6H68 - chains A and B of the 17 polymer chains in the assembly; structure by electron microscopy, 4.60 A resolution (low resolution: residue-level contacts below are approximate; hydrogen-bond / salt-bridge calls are withheld).

Chain A:
Molecule: DNA-directed RNA polymerase I subunit RPA190
Organism: Saccharomyces cerevisiae (strain ATCC 204508 / S288c)
Notes: EC 2.7.7.6
Reference sequence: P10964 (RPA1_YEAST); residue numbers follow UniProt; this construct covers 1-1664
Sequence (1664 residues; numbered 1 to 1664; the number before each row is that of its first residue):
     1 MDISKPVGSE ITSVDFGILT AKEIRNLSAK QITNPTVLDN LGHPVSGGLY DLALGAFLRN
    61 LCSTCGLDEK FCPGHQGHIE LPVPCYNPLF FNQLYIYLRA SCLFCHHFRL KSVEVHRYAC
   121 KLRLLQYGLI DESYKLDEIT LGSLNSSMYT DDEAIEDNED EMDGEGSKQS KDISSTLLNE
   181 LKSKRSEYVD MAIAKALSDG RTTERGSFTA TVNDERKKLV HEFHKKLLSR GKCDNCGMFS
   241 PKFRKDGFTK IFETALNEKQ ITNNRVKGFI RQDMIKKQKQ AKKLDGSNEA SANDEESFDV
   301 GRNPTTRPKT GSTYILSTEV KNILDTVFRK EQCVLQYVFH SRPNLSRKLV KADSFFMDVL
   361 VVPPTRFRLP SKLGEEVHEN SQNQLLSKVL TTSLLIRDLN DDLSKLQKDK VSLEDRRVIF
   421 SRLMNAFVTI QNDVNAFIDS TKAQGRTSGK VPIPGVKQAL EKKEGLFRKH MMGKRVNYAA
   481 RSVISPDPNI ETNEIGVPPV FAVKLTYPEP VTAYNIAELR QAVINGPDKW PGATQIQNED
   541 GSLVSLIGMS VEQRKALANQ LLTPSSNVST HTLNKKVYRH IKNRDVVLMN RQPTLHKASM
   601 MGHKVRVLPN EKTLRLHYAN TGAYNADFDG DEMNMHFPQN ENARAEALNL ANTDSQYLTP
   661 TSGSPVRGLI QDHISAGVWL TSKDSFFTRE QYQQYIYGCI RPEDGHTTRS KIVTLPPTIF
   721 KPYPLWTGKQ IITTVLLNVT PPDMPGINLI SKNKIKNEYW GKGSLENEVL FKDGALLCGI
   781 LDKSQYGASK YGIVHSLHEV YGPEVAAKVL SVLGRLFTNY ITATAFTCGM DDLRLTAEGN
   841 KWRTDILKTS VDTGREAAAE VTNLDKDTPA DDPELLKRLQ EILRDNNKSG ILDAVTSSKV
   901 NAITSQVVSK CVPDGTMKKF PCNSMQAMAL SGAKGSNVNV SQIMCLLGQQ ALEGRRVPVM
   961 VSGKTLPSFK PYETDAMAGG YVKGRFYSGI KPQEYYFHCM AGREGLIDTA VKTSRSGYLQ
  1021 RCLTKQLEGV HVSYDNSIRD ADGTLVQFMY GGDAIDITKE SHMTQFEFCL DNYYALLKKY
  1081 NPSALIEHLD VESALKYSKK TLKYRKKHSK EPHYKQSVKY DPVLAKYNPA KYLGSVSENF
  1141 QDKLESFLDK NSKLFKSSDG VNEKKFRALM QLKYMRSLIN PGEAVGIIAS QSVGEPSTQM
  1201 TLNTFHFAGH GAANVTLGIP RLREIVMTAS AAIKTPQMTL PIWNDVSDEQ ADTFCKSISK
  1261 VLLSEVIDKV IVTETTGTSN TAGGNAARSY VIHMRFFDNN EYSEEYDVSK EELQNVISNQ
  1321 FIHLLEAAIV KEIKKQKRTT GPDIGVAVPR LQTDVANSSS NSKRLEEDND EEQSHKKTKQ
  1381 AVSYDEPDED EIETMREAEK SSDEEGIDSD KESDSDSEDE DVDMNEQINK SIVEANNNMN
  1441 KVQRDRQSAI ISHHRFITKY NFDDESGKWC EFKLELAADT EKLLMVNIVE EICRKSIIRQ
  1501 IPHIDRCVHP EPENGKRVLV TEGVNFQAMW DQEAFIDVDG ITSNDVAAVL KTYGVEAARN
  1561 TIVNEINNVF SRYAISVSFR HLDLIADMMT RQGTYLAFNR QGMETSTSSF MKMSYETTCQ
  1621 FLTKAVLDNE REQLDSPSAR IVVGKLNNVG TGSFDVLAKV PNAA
Unresolved in the structure: 142-173, 269-312, 1209-1213, 1277-1285, 1338-1437, 1664
Bound ions: Zn2+ site 1: Cys-62, Cys-65, Cys-72, His-75; Zn2+ site 2: Cys-102, Cys-105, Cys-233, Cys-236
Curated features (UniProtKB/Swiss-Prot):
  - region: Pro-992 to Glu-1004 (Bridging helix)
  - binding site (Zn(2+)): Cys-62, Cys-65, Cys-72, His-75, Cys-102, Cys-105, Cys-233, Cys-236
  - binding site (Mg(2+)): Asp-627, Asp-629, Asp-631
  - modified residue (Phosphoserine): Ser-889, Ser-1636
From the paper describing this entry:
  - specificity-determining residues: Arg-1015 (proposed by the authors, not directly observed)

Chain B:
Molecule: DNA-directed RNA polymerase I subunit RPA135
Organism: Saccharomyces cerevisiae (strain ATCC 204508 / S288c)
Notes: EC 2.7.7.6
Reference sequence: P22138 (RPA2_YEAST); residue numbers follow UniProt; this construct covers 1-1203
Sequence (1203 residues; each row starts with the number of its first residue):
     1 MSKVIKPPGQ ARTADFRTLE RESRFINPPK DKSAFPLLQE AVQPHIGSFN ALTEGPDGGL
    61 LNLGVKDIGE KVIFDGKPLN SEDEISNSGY LGNKLSVSVE QVSIAKPMSN DGVSSAVERK
   121 VYPSESRQRL TSYRGKLLLK LKWSVNNGEE NLFEVRDCGG LPVMLQSNRC HLNKMSPYEL
   181 VQHKEESDEI GGYFIVNGIE KLIRMLIVQR RNHPMAIIRP SFANRGASYS HYGIQIRSVR
   241 PDQTSQTNVL HYLNDGQVTF RFSWRKNEYL VPVVMILKAL CHTSDREIFD GIIGNDVKDS
   301 FLTDRLELLL RGFKKRYPHL QNRTQVLQYL GDKFRVVFQA SPDQSDLEVG QEVLDRIVLV
   361 HLGKDGSQDK FRMLLFMIRK LYSLVAGECS PDNPDATQHQ EVLLGGFLYG MILKEKIDEY
   421 LQNIIAQVRM DINRGMAINF KDKRYMSRVL MRVNENIGSK MQYFLSTGNL VSQSGLDLQQ
   481 VSGYTVVAEK INFYRFISHF RMVHRGSFFA QLKTTTVRKL LPESWGFLCP VHTPDGSPCG
   541 LLNHFAHKCR ISTQQSDVSR IPSILYSLGV APASHTFAAG PSLCCVQIDG KIIGWVSHEQ
   601 GKIIADTLRY WKVEGKTPGL PIDLEIGYVP PSTRGQYPGL YLFGGHSRML RPVRYLPLDK
   661 EDIVGPFEQV YMNIAVTPQE IQNNVHTHVE FTPTNILSIL ANLTPFSDFN QSPRNMYQCQ
   721 MGKQTMGTPG VALCHRSDNK LYRLQTGQTP IVKANLYDDY GMDNFPNGFN AVVAVISYTG
   781 YDMDDAMIIN KSADERGFGY GTMYKTEKVD LALNRNRGDP ITQHFGFGND EWPKEWLEKL
   841 DEDGLPYIGT YVEEGDPICA YFDDTLNKTK IKTYHSSEPA YIEEVNLIGD ESNKFQELQT
   901 VSIKYRIRRT PQIGDKFSSR HGQKGVCSRK WPTIDMPFSE TGIQPDIIIN PHAFPSRMTI
   961 GMFVESLAGK AGALHGIAQD STPWIFNEDD TPADYFGEQL AKAGYNYHGN EPMYSGATGE
  1021 ELRADIYVGV VYYQRLRHMV NDKFQVRSTG PVNSLTMQPV KGRKRHGGIR VGEMERDALI
  1081 GHGTSFLLQD RLLNSSDYTQ ASVCRECGSI LTTQQSVPRI GSISTVCCRR CSMRFEDAKK
  1141 LLTKSEDGEK IFIDDSQIWE DGQGNKFVGG NETTTVAIPF VLKYLDSELS AMGIRLRYNV
  1201 EPK
Unresolved in the structure: 1-10, 81-85, 815-817, 1142-1151
Bound ions: Zn2+: Cys-1104, Cys-1107, Cys-1128, Cys-1131
Curated features (UniProtKB/Swiss-Prot):
  - zinc finger: Cys-1104 to Cys-1131 (C4-type)
  - modified residue: Ser-2 (N-acetylserine), Ser-81 (Phosphoserine), Ser-1156 (Phosphoserine)
  - mutagenesis: Cys-1104 (C1104A: No effect; when associated with A-1107; A-1128 and A-1131), Cys-1107 (C1107A: Lethal. Abolishes recruitment of RPA1 to Pol I. No effect; when associated with A-1104; A-1128 and A-1131), Cys-1127 (C1127R: Responsible of suppression of RPA190-5 and RPA190-1 mutations), Cys-1128 (C1128A: No effect; when associated with A-1104; A-1107 and A-1131), Cys-1131 (C1131A: No effect; when associated with A-1104; A-1107 and A-1128)

Chain A / chain B interface:
Pairs across the interface (330):
  Met-1(A) with Asp-1090(B); Asn-1094(B); Tyr-1098(B)
  Val-7(A) with Tyr-1098(B); Thr-1175(B); Val-1176(B); Ala-1177(B)
  Ser-9(A) with Thr-1174(B); Val-1176(B); Val-1200(B); Glu-1201(B)
  Glu-10(A) with Asn-1199(B); Val-1200(B); Glu-1201(B)
  Ile-11(A) with Asn-1199(B)
  Thr-12(A) with Asn-1199(B); Val-1200(B); Glu-1201(B)
  Ser-13(A) with Tyr-1198(B); Asn-1199(B)
  Val-14(A) with Arg-1197(B); Tyr-1198(B)
  Asp-15(A) with Leu-1196(B); Arg-1197(B); Asn-1199(B)
  Phe-16(A) with Arg-1195(B); Leu-1196(B)
  Gly-17(A) with Ile-1194(B); Arg-1195(B)
  Ile-18(A) with Gly-1193(B); Arg-1195(B)
  Leu-19(A) with Arg-1195(B)
  Glu-23(A) with Arg-1130(B)
  Leu-27(A) with Thr-1112(B); Arg-1129(B); Arg-1130(B)
  Ser-28(A) with Arg-1129(B)
  Ala-29(A) with Arg-1129(B)
  Ser-63(A) with Gly-1162(B); Gln-1163(B)
  Thr-64(A) with Gln-1114(B); Asp-1161(B); Gly-1162(B)
  Cys-65(A) with Gln-1115(B); Val-1117(B)
  Leu-67(A) with Gln-1115(B)
  His-75(A) with Gln-1114(B)
  Gln-76(A) with Leu-1111(B); Ser-1190(B)
  Asn-87(A) with Met-1192(B)
  Leu-89(A) with Met-1192(B); Ile-1194(B)
  Met-357(A) with Ala-1191(B); Met-1192(B)
  Val-361(A) with Ser-1190(B); Ala-1191(B)
  Pro-364(A) with Ser-1187(B)
  Arg-366(A) with Met-1057(B); Phe-1180(B)
  Phe-367(A) with Leu-1055(B); Phe-1180(B); Tyr-1184(B)
  Ile-438(A) with Ala-1191(B); Met-1192(B)
  Val-456(A) with Glu-1188(B); Met-1192(B)
  Lys-457(A) with Met-1192(B)
  Leu-460(A) with Leu-1185(B)
  Leu-466(A) with Val-1181(B); Tyr-1184(B); Leu-1185(B)
  Arg-468(A) with Arg-1070(B); Glu-1073(B)
  Lys-469(A) with Gln-1058(B)
  His-470(A) with Gln-1058(B); Val-1181(B)
  Met-471(A) with Val-1181(B); Leu-1185(B)
  Met-472(A) with Glu-1073(B); Arg-1076(B); Leu-1092(B)
  Gly-473(A) with Arg-1070(B); Val-1071(B)
  Lys-474(A) with Gln-1058(B); Ile-1069(B); Arg-1070(B); Val-1071(B); Leu-1092(B); Ser-1096(B); Asp-1097(B)
  Arg-475(A) with Pro-1059(B); Lys-1061(B); Gly-1068(B); Ile-1069(B); Arg-1070(B); Ser-1096(B)
  Val-476(A) with Gly-1068(B); Ile-1069(B); Val-1071(B); Arg-1091(B)
  Asn-477(A) with Arg-1047(B); Pro-1059(B); Arg-1091(B); Ser-1095(B)
  Tyr-478(A) with Arg-1047(B); Ser-1048(B); Thr-1049(B)
  Ala-479(A) with Val-1046(B); Arg-1047(B); Ile-1069(B)
  Ala-480(A) with Gln-1045(B); Val-1046(B)
  Arg-481(A) with Phe-1044(B); Gln-1045(B); Ile-1069(B)
  Val-483(A) with Val-1040(B)
  Pro-486(A) with Tyr-781(B); Ser-928(B)
  Pro-488(A) with Gly-780(B); Tyr-781(B)
  Asn-489(A) with Tyr-781(B)
  Val-500(A) with Phe-1044(B)
  Phe-501(A) with Phe-1044(B); Val-1046(B)
  Lys-504(A) with Val-1046(B); Arg-1047(B); Ser-1048(B)
  Leu-505(A) with Val-1046(B); Arg-1047(B); Ser-1048(B)
  Leu-588(A) with Leu-1087(B)
  Asn-590(A) with Glu-1075(B)
  Gln-592(A) with Arg-1070(B); Glu-1075(B)
  Thr-594(A) with Met-1074(B); Glu-1075(B)
  Lys-597(A) with Ala-1078(B); Gly-1081(B); His-1082(B)
  Met-600(A) with Leu-1079(B); His-1082(B)
  Asn-610(A) with Ile-913(B)
  Glu-611(A) with Ile-913(B)
  Lys-612(A) with Gln-912(B); Ile-913(B); Val-1040(B); Asn-1041(B)
  Thr-613(A) with Gly-914(B); Val-1040(B)
  Arg-615(A) with Ser-928(B)
  Tyr-618(A) with Gly-780(B); Tyr-781(B); Met-783(B)
  Ala-626(A) with Asp-784(B)
  Asp-627(A) with Asp-784(B)
  Phe-628(A) with Met-783(B); Asp-784(B); Asp-785(B); Val-926(B)
  Asp-629(A) with Lys-924(B); Val-926(B)
  Gly-630(A) with Val-926(B)
  Asn-634(A) with Ile-1069(B)
  His-636(A) with Ile-1069(B); Val-1071(B); Arg-1091(B)
  Phe-637(A) with Arg-1091(B)
  Pro-638(A) with Arg-1091(B)
  Gln-639(A) with Asp-1090(B)
  Asn-640(A) with Asp-1090(B)
  Asn-642(A) with Phe-1086(B)
  Ala-643(A) with Leu-1087(B); Asp-1090(B)
  Glu-646(A) with Thr-1084(B); Ser-1085(B); Phe-1086(B); Leu-1087(B)
  Leu-650(A) with His-1082(B)
  Ala-651(A) with His-1082(B)
  Gln-656(A) with His-1082(B)
  Gln-671(A) with His-952(B)
  Asp-672(A) with Ser-777(B); Asp-782(B); Met-783(B); His-952(B)
  His-673(A) with Met-783(B)
  Ser-675(A) with His-952(B)
  Trp-679(A) with Arg-1023(B)
  Tyr-820(A) with Arg-1023(B)
  Ile-821(A) with Ser-777(B); Tyr-778(B); Gly-780(B)
  Thr-822(A) with Tyr-778(B); Ser-1015(B); Ala-1017(B)
  Ala-823(A) with Ser-1015(B)
  Ala-825(A) with Ser-777(B); Tyr-778(B)
  Phe-826(A) with Ile-776(B); Ser-777(B)
  Thr-827(A) with Val-775(B); Asp-1025(B); Ile-1026(B); Tyr-1027(B)
  Cys-828(A) with Val-775(B); Phe-963(B); Tyr-1027(B)
  Gly-829(A) with Phe-963(B)
  Met-830(A) with Phe-963(B); Ala-993(B)
  Asp-831(A) with His-1008(B)
  Leu-833(A) with Ile-960(B)
  Arg-834(A) with Ala-993(B); Asp-994(B); Tyr-1007(B); His-1008(B)
  Arg-843(A) with Glu-988(B)
  Gln-880(A) with Ser-632(B); Thr-633(B)
  Arg-884(A) with Thr-633(B); Arg-634(B)
  Met-917(A) with His-1008(B)
  Met-925(A) with Pro-955(B)
  Met-928(A) with His-952(B)
  Lys-934(A) with His-952(B); Ser-956(B)
  Asn-939(A) with Pro-955(B)
  Gln-942(A) with Met-958(B)
  Ile-943(A) with Ile-960(B)
  Glu-953(A) with Lys-519(B)
  Pro-958(A) with Pro-522(B)
  Met-960(A) with Glu-523(B); Val-670(B)
  Val-961(A) with Val-670(B); Tyr-671(B)
  Ser-962(A) with Val-670(B); Tyr-671(B)
  Lys-964(A) with Val-670(B); Asn-673(B)
  Thr-965(A) with Pro-522(B)
  Pro-967(A) with Trp-525(B); Gln-669(B); Asn-673(B); Ile-674(B)
  Ser-968(A) with Ile-674(B); His-686(B)
  Gly-984(A) with Glu-988(B)
  Phe-986(A) with Phe-709(B); Asn-710(B); Gln-711(B); Met-958(B); Ile-960(B)
  Tyr-987(A) with Ala-993(B)
  Ser-988(A) with Asn-987(B); Glu-988(B)
  Gly-989(A) with Phe-709(B); Glu-988(B)
  Ile-990(A) with Asp-708(B); Trp-984(B)
  Lys-991(A) with Glu-680(B); Trp-984(B)
  Pro-992(A) with Trp-984(B)
  Gln-993(A) with Val-676(B)
  Tyr-995(A) with Val-531(B); Ser-707(B); Asp-708(B); Asn-715(B); Trp-984(B)
  Tyr-996(A) with Leu-521(B); Pro-522(B); Ser-524(B); Trp-525(B); Pro-530(B)
  His-998(A) with Gln-711(B); Ser-712(B)
  Cys-999(A) with Val-531(B); Ser-712(B)
  Met-1000(A) with Leu-520(B); Leu-521(B); Pro-522(B)
  Gly-1002(A) with Ser-712(B); Pro-713(B); Met-716(B)
  Arg-1003(A) with Arg-518(B); Leu-520(B); Cys-529(B); Pro-530(B); Thr-533(B); Asn-543(B); Met-716(B)
  Glu-1004(A) with Lys-519(B)
  Leu-1006(A) with Cys-539(B); Met-716(B)
  Ile-1007(A) with Arg-518(B)
  Gly-1017(A) with Met-1074(B)
  Arg-1021(A) with Glu-1073(B)
  Thr-1024(A) with Asp-1077(B)
  Glu-1028(A) with Arg-1076(B)
  Ala-1184(A) with Ile-1080(B)
  Ile-1187(A) with Asp-1077(B); Ile-1080(B); Gly-1081(B)
  Gln-1191(A) with Asp-1077(B); Ala-1078(B)
  Glu-1481(A) with Lys-315(B)
  Lys-1482(A) with Asp-304(B); Glu-307(B); Leu-308(B)
  Leu-1484(A) with Arg-305(B); Leu-308(B)
  Cys-1619(A) with Met-1192(B)
  Leu-1622(A) with Leu-1189(B); Ile-1194(B)
  Ser-1638(A) with Arg-1076(B)
  Ile-1641(A) with Arg-1076(B); Leu-1088(B)
  Val-1643(A) with Pro-1179(B)
  Gly-1644(A) with Leu-1093(B)
  Leu-1646(A) with Ser-1085(B); Phe-1086(B); Gln-1089(B)
  Asn-1647(A) with Ile-1080(B); Ser-1085(B); Leu-1088(B)
  Val-1649(A) with Gly-1083(B); Ser-1085(B)
  Gly-1650(A) with Gly-1083(B)
  Thr-1651(A) with Gly-1083(B); Ser-1085(B); Phe-1086(B)
Also at the interface, not in a pair above, chain A (191 interface residues in all): Gly-8, Asn-26, Pro-73, Phe-90, Pro-363, Gln-382, Phe-437, Lys-463, Phe-467, Ile-484, Arg-591, His-596, Ala-647, Ile-670, Ala-933, Val-959, Leu-966, Phe-969, Lys-970, Ala-1010, Arg-1015, Lys-1025, Ile-1188, Asn-1487, Val-1626, Arg-1631, Pro-1637, Val-1642
Also at the interface, not in a pair above, chain B (182 interface residues in all): Tyr-252, Gln-398, Lys-513, Thr-515, Gly-536, Gly-540, Met-672, Ala-675, Val-685, Tyr-717, Thr-779, Ala-786, Lys-916, Pro-951, Arg-957, Leu-967, Thr-991, Asn-1010, Leu-1022, Ala-1024, Lys-1043, Ser-1054, Thr-1056, Val-1060, Gly-1072, Ser-1132, Arg-1134, Ile-1178, Leu-1182, Lys-1183, Pro-1202

In short:
191 residues of chain A face 182 of chain B across their interface. Cys-62(A), Cys-65(A), Cys-72(A) and
His-75(A) coordinate Zn2+ site 1. Curated annotation (UniProt) lists 8 Zn2+-binding residues and 3
Mg2+-binding residues on chain A; 5 mutagenesis sites on chain B. From the paper: the specificity determinant
Arg-1015(A).
Chain A is DNA-directed RNA polymerase I subunit RPA190 and chain B is DNA-directed RNA polymerase I subunit
RPA135, both from Saccharomyces cerevisiae (strain ATCC 204508 / S288c); the structure, Yeast RNA polymerase I
elongation complex stalled by cyclobutane pyrimidine dimer (CPD) with fully-ordered A49, was determined by
electron microscopy, deposited together with 6H67.
